Entry 6TYI (electron microscopy, 3.30 A resolution); this record covers chains D and Z of the 7 polymer chains in the assembly.

== Chain D ==
Name: Biopolymer transport protein ExbB
From: Escherichia coli (strain K12)
UniProt: P0ABU7 (EXBB_ECOLI); residue numbers follow UniProt; this construct covers 1-244
Sequence (244 residues; numbered 1 to 244; the number before each row is that of its first residue):
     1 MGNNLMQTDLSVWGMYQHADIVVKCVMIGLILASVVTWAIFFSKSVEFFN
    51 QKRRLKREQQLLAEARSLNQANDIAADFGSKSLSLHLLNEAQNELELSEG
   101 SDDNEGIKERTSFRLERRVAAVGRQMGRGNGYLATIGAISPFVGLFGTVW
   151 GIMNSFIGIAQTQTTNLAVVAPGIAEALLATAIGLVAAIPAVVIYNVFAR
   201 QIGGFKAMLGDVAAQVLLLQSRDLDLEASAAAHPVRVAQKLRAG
Disordered / not traced: 1-8, 235-244
Ligand contacts: phosphatidylethanolamine (PEV; (1S)-2-{[(2-aminoethoxy)(hydroxy)phosphoryl]oxy}-1-[(palmitoyloxy)methyl]ethyl stearate): Cys25, Val26, Gly29, Leu30, Ala33, Arg128, Gly129, Gly131, Tyr132, Thr135, Ile136, Ile139, Ser140, Val143, Phe146

== Chain Z ==
Name: Biopolymer transport protein ExbD
From: Escherichia coli (strain K12)
UniProt: P0ABV2 (EXBD_ECOLI); residue numbers follow UniProt; this construct covers 1-141
Sequence (163 residues; numbered 1 to 163; the number before each row is that of its first residue):
     1 MAMHLNENLDDNGEMHDINVTPFIDVMLVLLIIFMVAAPLATVDVKVNLP
    51 ASTSTPQPRPEKPVYLSVKADNSMFIGNDPVTDETMITALNALTEGKKDT
   101 TIFFRADKTVDYETLMKVMDTLHQAGYLKIGLVGEETAKAKENLYFQGNA
   151 GSGHHHHHHHHHH
Disordered / not traced: 1-11, 41-163
Construct notes: expression tag (142-163)

== Interface between chain D and chain Z ==
Residue-residue contacts - 28 pairs, chain D then chain Z:
  Pro141(D) - Pro22(Z)  hydrophobic
  Leu145(D) - Ile24(Z)  hydrophobic
  Thr148(D) - Asp25(Z)
  Val149(D) - Leu28(Z)  hydrophobic
  Ile152(D) - Leu28(Z)
  Ile152(D) - Val29(Z)  hydrophobic
  Ile152(D) - Ile32(Z)  hydrophobic
  Phe156(D) - Leu31(Z)  hydrophobic
  Phe156(D) - Ile32(Z)  hydrophobic
  Phe156(D) - Met35(Z)  hydrophobic
  Thr165(D) - Val36(Z)
  Thr165(D) - Leu40(Z)
  Asn166(D) - Val36(Z)
  Leu167(D) - Val36(Z)  hydrophobic
  Ile174(D) - Val29(Z)  hydrophobic
  Ile174(D) - Ile32(Z)  hydrophobic
  Leu178(D) - Val29(Z)  hydrophobic
  Thr181(D) - Asp25(Z)  hydrogen bond
  Val192(D) - His16(Z)
  Tyr195(D) - Glu14(Z)  hydrogen bond (side chain-backbone)
  Tyr195(D) - His16(Z)
  Asn196(D) - Met15(Z)
  Asn196(D) - His16(Z)
  Ala199(D) - Asn12(Z)
  Ala199(D) - Gly13(Z)
  Arg200(D) - Asn12(Z)
  Arg200(D) - Met15(Z)
  Gly203(D) - Asn12(Z)
Interface residues without a listed pair, chain D (23 interface residues in all): Ala134, Phe142, Ser155, Ile159, Gly204
From the paper, about this interface:
  - residue pairs: Thr148(D)-Asp25(Z), Asp25(Z)-Thr181(D)

== In short ==
The interface between chain D and chain Z involves 23 residues on one side and 15 on the other, with 2
hydrogen bonds. Polar pairs include Thr181(D)-Asp25(Z) and Tyr195(D)-Glu14(Z). The paper describes contacts
between Thr148(D) and Asp25(Z) and Asp25(Z) and Thr181(D).
Here chain D is Biopolymer transport protein ExbB and chain Z is Biopolymer transport protein ExbD, both from
Escherichia coli (strain K12). Entry 6TYI (ExbB-ExbD complex in MSP1E3D1 nanodisc) was determined by electron
microscopy.
